Entry 9N4Z (electron microscopy, 3.00 A resolution); this record covers chains J and K of the 204 polymer chains in the assembly.

== Chain J ==
Molecule: Flagellar motor switch protein FliG
From: Salmonella enterica subsp. enterica serovar Typhimurium
Reference sequence: P0A1J9 (FLIG_SALTY); residue numbers follow UniProt; this construct covers 1-331
Sequence (331 residues; numbered 1 to 331; the number before each row is that of its first residue):
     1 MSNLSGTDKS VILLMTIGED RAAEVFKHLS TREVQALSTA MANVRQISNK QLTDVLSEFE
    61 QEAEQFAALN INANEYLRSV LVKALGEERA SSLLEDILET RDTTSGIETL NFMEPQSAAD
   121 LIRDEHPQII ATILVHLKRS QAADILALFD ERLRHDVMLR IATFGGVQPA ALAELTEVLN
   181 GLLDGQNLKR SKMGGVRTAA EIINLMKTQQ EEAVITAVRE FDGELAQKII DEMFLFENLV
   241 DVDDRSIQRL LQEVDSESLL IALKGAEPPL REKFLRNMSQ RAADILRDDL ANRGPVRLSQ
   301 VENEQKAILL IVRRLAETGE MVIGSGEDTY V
Disordered / not traced: 1-5, 325-331
UniProt features mapped onto this chain:
  - motif: Glu-125 to Gln-128 (Part of the EHPQR-motif)
  - site: Arg-160 (Part of the EHPQR-motif)

== Chain K ==
Molecule: Flagellar motor switch protein FliM
From: Salmonella enterica subsp. enterica serovar Typhimurium
Reference sequence: P26418 (FLIM_SALTY); residue numbers follow UniProt; this construct covers 1-334
Sequence (334 residues; numbered 1 to 334; the number before each row is that of its first residue):
     1 MGDSILSQAE IDALLNGDSD TKDEPTPGIA SDSDIRPYDP NTQRRVVRER LQALEIINER
    61 FARQFRMGLF NLLRRSPDIT VGAIRIQPYH EFARNLPVPT NLNLIHLKPL RGTGLVVFSP
   121 SLVFIAVDNL FGGDGRFPTK VEGREFTHTE QRVINRMLKL ALEGYSDAWK AINPLEVEYV
   181 RSEMQVKFTN ITTSPNDIVV NTPFHVEIGN LTGEFNICLP FSMIEPLREL LVNPPLENSR
   241 HEDQNWRDNL VRQVQHSELE LVANFADIPL RLSQILKLKP GDVLPIEKPD RIIAHVDGVP
   301 VLTSQYGTVN GQYALRVEHL INPILNSLNE EQPK
Disordered / not traced: 1-32, 324-334

== Chain J / chain K interface ==
Residue-residue contacts (37; chain J residue first):
  Asp-124(J) with Arg-144(K), hydrogen bond (backbone-side chain); Thr-147(K)
  Glu-125(J) with Thr-147(K), hydrogen bond; Thr-149(K), hydrogen bond
  His-126(J) with Phe-124(K); Val-127(K); Asp-128(K); Arg-144(K); Glu-150(K)
  Gln-128(J) with Asp-128(K), hydrogen bond; Phe-131(K); Gly-132(K), hydrogen bond (side chain-backbone); Gly-133(K)
  Ile-129(J) with Val-127(K), hydrophobic; Phe-131(K), hydrophobic; Thr-149(K)
  Thr-132(J) with Phe-131(K)
  Leu-159(J) with Phe-137(K), hydrophobic
  Arg-160(J) with Phe-124(K); Asp-128(K), salt bridge; Phe-137(K)
  Thr-163(J) with Arg-136(K), hydrogen bond; Phe-137(K)
  Gly-165(J) with Gly-132(K), hydrogen bond (backbone-backbone)
  Gly-166(J) with Gly-132(K), hydrogen bond (backbone-backbone)
  Val-167(J) with Leu-130(K)
  Gln-168(J) with Leu-72(K), hydrogen bond (side chain-backbone); Leu-130(K), hydrogen bond (backbone-backbone)
  Ala-170(J) with Arg-156(K)
  Ala-171(J) with Phe-131(K), hydrophobic
  Glu-174(J) with Arg-152(K), salt bridge; Arg-156(K), salt bridge
  Leu-175(J) with Thr-149(K)
  Glu-177(J) with Arg-152(K), salt bridge
  Val-178(J) with His-148(K); Thr-149(K); Arg-152(K)
Interface residues without a listed pair, chain J (22 interface residues in all): Pro-127, Phe-164, Leu-172
Interface residues without a listed pair, chain K (18 interface residues in all): Arg-74

== In short ==
Chain J and chain K form an interface of 22 and 18 residues respectively, with 10 hydrogen bonds and 4 salt
bridges. Among the polar pairs are Arg-160(J)/Asp-128(K), Glu-174(J)/Arg-152(K) and Glu-174(J)/Arg-156(K).
Chain J is Flagellar motor switch protein FliG and chain K is Flagellar motor switch protein FliM, both from
Salmonella enterica subsp. enterica serovar Typhimurium; the structure, CCW Flagellar Switch Complex - FliF,
FliG, FliM, and FliN forming 34-mer C-ring from Salmonella, was determined by electron microscopy, deposited
together with 9N49.
